8SK0 - chains A and B; structure by X-ray diffraction, 1.51 A resolution.

== Chain A (and B) ==
Name: dTDP-glucose 4,6-dehydratase
Organism: Micromonospora carbonacea
Notes: EC 4.2.1.46; chain B of this document is another copy of the same molecule, construct and numbering; everything in this record applies to it too
Reference sequence: A0A1C5ADV9 (A0A1C5ADV9_9ACTN); residues 7-329 here correspond to UniProt positions 2-324 (UniProt number = residue number - 5)
Sequence (348 residues; each row starts with the number of its first residue; numbers below 1 keep their minus sign (Met-18 is residue -18)):
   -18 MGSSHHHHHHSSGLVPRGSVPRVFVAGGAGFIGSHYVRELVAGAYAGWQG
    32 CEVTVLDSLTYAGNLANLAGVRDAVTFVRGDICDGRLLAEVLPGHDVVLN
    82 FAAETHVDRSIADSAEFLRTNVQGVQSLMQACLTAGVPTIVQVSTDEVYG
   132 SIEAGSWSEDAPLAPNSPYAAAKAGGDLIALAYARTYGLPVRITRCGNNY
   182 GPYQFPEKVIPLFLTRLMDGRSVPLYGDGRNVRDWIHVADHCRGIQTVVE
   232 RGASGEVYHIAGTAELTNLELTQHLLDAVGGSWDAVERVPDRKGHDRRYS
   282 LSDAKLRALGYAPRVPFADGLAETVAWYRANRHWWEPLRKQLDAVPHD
Not modelled in the structure: -18 to -5, 325-329 (chain B: -18 to -6, 325-329)
Construct notes: initiating methionine (-18); expression tag (-17 to 6); conflict Gly51 (Glu46 in A0A1C5ADV9), Ser235 (Pro230 in A0A1C5ADV9)
Ligand contacts:
  - NAD (nicotinamide-adenine-dinucleotide): Gly8, Ala10, Gly11, Phe12, Ile13, Gly14, Leu37, Asp38, Ser39, Leu40, Thr41, Ala43, Gly44, Gly61, Asp62, Ile63, Phe82, Ala83, Ala84, Thr86, Arg100, Thr101, Val124, Ser125, Thr126, Tyr150, Lys154, Cys177, Gly178, Asn179, Asn180, Gln185, Lys189
  - thymidine-5'-diphosphate (TYD): His87, Val88, Asp89, Glu128, Asn179, Glu188, Lys189, Val190, Leu193, Phe194, Pro205, Leu206, Tyr207, Asn212, Arg214, Asn249, Arg273, His276, Tyr280
From the paper describing this entry:
  - binding site for thymidine-5'-diphosphate: Glu128, Asn179, Val190, Pro205, Tyr207, Arg214, Asn249, Arg273, His276
  - conformationally variable residues (order/disorder transition): Val270 to Asp284
  - catalytic residues: Thr126, Tyr150, Lys154 (by similarity / conservation)
  - binding site for NAD: Thr126, Tyr150
  - mutagenesis - T126A, R278A, R279A: unchanged catalytic activity on UDP-4"-keto-D-xylose
  - mutagenesis - T126A, N179A: abolished catalytic activity on UDP-D-xylose
  - mutagenesis - R278A, R279A: decreased catalytic activity on UDP-D-xylose
  - mutagenesis - E128A: unchanged catalytic activity
  - catalytic residues: Glu128 (proposed by the authors, not directly observed)
  - mutagenesis - H87A, N179A: decreased catalytic activity on oxidized product

== Interface between chain A and chain B ==
Residue-residue contacts (56; chain A residue first):
  Ser91(A) - Tyr168(B)
  Ile92(A) - Tyr168(B)  hydrogen bond (backbone-side chain)
  Ser95(A) - Gln107(B)  hydrogen bond
  Ser95(A) - Tyr164(B)  hydrogen bond
  Ala96(A) - Gln107(B)
  Leu99(A) - Val103(B)  hydrophobic
  Leu99(A) - Gln107(B)
  Leu99(A) - Ile160(B)  hydrophobic
  Arg100(A) - Gln104(B)  hydrogen bond
  Val103(A) - Leu99(B)  hydrophobic
  Gln104(A) - Ala96(B)  hydrogen bond (side chain-backbone)
  Gln104(A) - Leu99(B)
  Gln104(A) - Arg100(B)  hydrogen bond (side chain-backbone)
  Gln104(A) - Gln104(B)  hydrogen bond
  Gln107(A) - Ser95(B)  hydrogen bond
  Gln107(A) - Ala96(B)
  Gln107(A) - Leu99(B)
  Ala145(A) - Arg166(B)
  Pro146(A) - Leu159(B)
  Pro146(A) - Arg166(B)  hydrogen bond (backbone-side chain)
  Asn147(A) - Ala163(B)
  Asn147(A) - Arg166(B)
  Asn147(A) - Thr167(B)  hydrogen bond (backbone-side chain)
  Ser148(A) - Ala163(B)
  Ser148(A) - Thr167(B)
  Pro149(A) - Ile160(B)  hydrophobic
  Pro149(A) - Thr167(B)
  Pro149(A) - Tyr168(B)
  Ala152(A) - Leu159(B)
  Ala152(A) - Ile160(B)  hydrophobic
  Ala152(A) - Ala163(B)  hydrophobic
  Ala155(A) - Leu159(B)  hydrophobic
  Leu159(A) - Pro146(B)
  Leu159(A) - Ala152(B)
  Leu159(A) - Ala155(B)  hydrophobic
  Leu159(A) - Leu159(B)  hydrophobic
  Ile160(A) - Leu99(B)  hydrophobic
  Ile160(A) - Pro149(B)  hydrophobic
  Ile160(A) - Ala152(B)  hydrophobic
  Ala163(A) - Asn147(B)
  Ala163(A) - Ser148(B)
  Ala163(A) - Ala152(B)  hydrophobic
  Tyr164(A) - Ser95(B)  hydrogen bond
  Arg166(A) - Ala145(B)
  Arg166(A) - Pro146(B)  hydrogen bond (side chain-backbone)
  Arg166(A) - Asn147(B)  hydrogen bond
  Thr167(A) - Ile92(B)
  Thr167(A) - Asn147(B)  hydrogen bond (side chain-backbone)
  Thr167(A) - Ser148(B)
  Thr167(A) - Pro149(B)
  Thr167(A) - Lys274(B)  hydrogen bond (backbone-side chain)
  Tyr168(A) - Ser91(B)
  Tyr168(A) - Ile92(B)  hydrogen bond (side chain-backbone)
  Tyr168(A) - Pro149(B)
  Tyr168(A) - Lys274(B)
  Lys274(A) - Thr167(B)
Interface residues without a listed pair, chain A (27 interface residues in all): Pro143, Gly156, Gly275
Interface residues without a listed pair, chain B (26 interface residues in all): Pro143, Gly156

== Overview ==
Chain A and chain B form an interface of 27 and 26 residues respectively, with 16 hydrogen bonds. Polar
contacts include Ile92(A)-Tyr168(B), Ser95(A)-Gln107(B) and Ser95(A)-Tyr164(B). From the paper: catalytic
residues Thr126(A), Tyr150(A) and Lys154(A) among others; T126A and N179A of chain A abolish catalytic
activity on UDP-D-xylose; 6 substitutions were tested in all.
Both chains are dTDP-glucose 4,6-dehydratase (Micromonospora carbonacea). Entry 8SK0 (Crystal structure of
EvdS6 decarboxylase in ligand bound state) was determined by X-ray diffraction together with 8SHH from the
same study.
